2TSA - chains B and C of the 4 polymer chains in the assembly; structure by X-ray diffraction, 2.20 A resolution.

[Chain B (and C)]
Name: Azurin
Organism: Pseudomonas aeruginosa
Notes: chain C of this document is another copy of the same molecule, construct and numbering; everything in this record applies to it too
Reference sequence: P00282 (AZUR_PSEAE); residues 1-128 here correspond to UniProt positions 21-148 (UniProt number = residue number + 20)
Chain sequence (128 residues; row label = number of the first residue in the row):
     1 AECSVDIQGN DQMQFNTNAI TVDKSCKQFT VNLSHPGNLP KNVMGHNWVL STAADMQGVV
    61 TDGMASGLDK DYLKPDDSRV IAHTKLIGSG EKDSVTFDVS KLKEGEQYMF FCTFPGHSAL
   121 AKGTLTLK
Sequence notes: engineered mutation Ala121 (Met141 in P00282)
Swiss-Prot annotation at these positions:
  - binding site (Cu cation): His46, Cys112, His117
Cystine bridges: Cys3-Cys26
Metal / ion sites: Cu ion: Gly45, His46, Cys112, His117

[Interface between chain B and chain C]
Pairs across the interface (12; chain B residue first):
  Asn10(B) with Asn18(C), hydrogen bond
  Gln12(B) with Asn18(C); Lys122(C)
  Gln14(B) with Gln14(C), hydrogen bond; Asn18(C); Leu120(C)
  Asn16(B) with Asn16(C)
  Asn18(B) with Asn10(C), hydrogen bond; Gln12(C); Gln14(C)
  Leu120(B) with Gln14(C); Leu120(C), hydrophobic
Also at the interface, not in a pair above, chain B (9 interface residues in all): Gln8, Phe15, Thr124
Also at the interface, not in a pair above, chain C (10 interface residues in all): Gln8, Phe15, Gly123

[In short]
9 residues of chain B and 10 residues of chain C are in contact, with 3 hydrogen bonds. Polar contacts include
Asn10(B)-Asn18(C) and Gln14(B)-Gln14(C). Curated annotation (UniProt) lists 3 Cu cation-binding residues on
chain B.
Both chains are Azurin (Pseudomonas aeruginosa). Entry 2TSA (Azurin mutant M121A) was determined by X-ray
diffraction, deposited together with 2TSB.
